PDB entry 2C6F | X-ray diffraction, 3.01 A resolution | chain A

[Chain A]
Protein: Angiotensin-converting enzyme, somatic isoform
Source organism: Homo sapiens
Notes: EC 3.4.15.1; fragment: n domain, residues 30-641
UniProt: P12821 (ACE_HUMAN); residues 1-612 here correspond to UniProt positions 30-641 (UniProt number = residue number + 29)
Sequence (612 residues; row label = number of the first residue in the row):
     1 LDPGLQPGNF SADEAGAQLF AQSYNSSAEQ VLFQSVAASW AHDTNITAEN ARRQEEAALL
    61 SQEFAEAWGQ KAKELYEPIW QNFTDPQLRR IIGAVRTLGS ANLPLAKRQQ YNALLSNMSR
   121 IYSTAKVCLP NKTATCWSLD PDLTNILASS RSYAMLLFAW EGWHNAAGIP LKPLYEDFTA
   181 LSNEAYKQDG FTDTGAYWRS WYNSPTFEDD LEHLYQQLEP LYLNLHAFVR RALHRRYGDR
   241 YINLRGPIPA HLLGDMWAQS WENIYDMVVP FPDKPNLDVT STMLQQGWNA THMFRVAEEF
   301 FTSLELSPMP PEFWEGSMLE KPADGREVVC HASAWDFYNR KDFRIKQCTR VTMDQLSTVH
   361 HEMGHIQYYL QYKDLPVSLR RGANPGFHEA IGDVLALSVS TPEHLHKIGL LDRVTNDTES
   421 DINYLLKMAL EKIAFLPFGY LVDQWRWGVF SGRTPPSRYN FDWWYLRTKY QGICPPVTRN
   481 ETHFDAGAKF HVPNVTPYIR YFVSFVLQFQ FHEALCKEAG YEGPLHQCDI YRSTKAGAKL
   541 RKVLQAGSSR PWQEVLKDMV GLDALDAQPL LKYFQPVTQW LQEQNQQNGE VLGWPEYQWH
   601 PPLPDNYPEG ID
Cystine bridges: Cys128-Cys136, Cys330-Cys348, Cys516-Cys528
Glycans and other covalent adducts: N-acetylglucosamine (NAG) linked to Asn25, Asn45, Asn117, Asn289, Asn480
Metal / ion sites: Zn2+: His361, His365, Glu389
UniProt features mapped onto this chain:
  - active site: Glu362 (Proton acceptor 1), His491 (Proton donor 1)
  - binding site (chloride): Tyr202, Arg500
  - binding site (Zn(2+)): His361, His365, Glu389
  - site: Asn494 (Not glycosylated)
  - glycosylation (N-linked (GlcNAc...) asparagine): Asn9, Asn25, Asn45, Asn82, Asn117, Asn131, Asn289, Asn416, Asn480
What the authors report for this chain:
  - binding site for chloride ion: Tyr202, Arg500
  - binding site for glycerol: Glu219
  - binding site for acetate ion: Lys489
  - specificity-determining residues: Ser357, Thr358, Arg381, Thr496 (proposed by the authors, not directly observed)
  - contacts within the chain: Glu161-Tyr607 (hydrogen bond)

[Summary]
Covalently linked N-acetylglucosamine: at Asn25, Asn45, Asn117, Asn289 and Asn480. His361, His365 and Glu389
coordinate Zn2+. UniProt lists active-site residues Glu362 and His491, chloride-binding residues Tyr202 and
Arg500 and 3 Zn2+-binding residues. From the paper: a binding site for chloride ion at Tyr202 and Arg500; a
binding site for glycerol at Glu219.
Chain A is Angiotensin-converting enzyme, somatic isoform (Homo sapiens); the structure, Structure of human
somatic angiontensin-I converting enzyme N domain, was determined by X-ray diffraction (same publication as
2C6N).
